PDB entry 3UJQ | X-ray diffraction, 2.06 A resolution | chains C and D of the 4 polymer chains in the assembly

== Chain C (and D) ==
Molecule: Legume lectin
Organism: Dolichos lablab
Notes: chain D of this document is another copy of the same molecule, construct and numbering; everything in this record applies to it too
Amino-acid sequence (281 residues; row label = number of the first residue in the row):
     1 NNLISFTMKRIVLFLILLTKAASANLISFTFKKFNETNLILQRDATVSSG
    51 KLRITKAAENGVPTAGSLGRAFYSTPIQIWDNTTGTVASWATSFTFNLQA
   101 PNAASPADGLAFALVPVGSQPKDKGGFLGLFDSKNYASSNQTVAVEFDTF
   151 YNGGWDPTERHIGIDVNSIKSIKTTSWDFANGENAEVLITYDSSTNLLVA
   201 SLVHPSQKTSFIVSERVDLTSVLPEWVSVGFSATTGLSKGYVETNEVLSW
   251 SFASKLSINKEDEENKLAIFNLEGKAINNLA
Not modelled in the structure: 1-23, 261-263, 277-281
Bound ions: Mn2+: Glu-146, Asp-148, Asp-156, His-161; Ca2+: Asp-148, Phe-150, Asn-152, Asp-156
Ligand contacts: beta-D-galactopyranose (GAL): Ala-107, Asp-108, Gly-125, Gly-126, Phe-150, Asn-152, Gly-236, Leu-237, Ser-238, Tyr-241

== Interface between chain C and chain D ==
Pairs across the interface (40; chain C residue first):
  Ala-24(C) with Thr-30(D); Lys-32(D)
  Asn-25(C) with Thr-30(D); Phe-31(D); Lys-32(D), hydrogen bond (side chain-backbone); Lys-33(D), hydrogen bond (side chain-backbone)
  Leu-26(C) with Phe-29(D); Thr-30(D), hydrogen bond (backbone-backbone); Glu-273(D)
  Ile-27(C) with Ser-28(D); Tyr-73(D)
  Ser-28(C) with Ile-27(D); Ser-28(D), hydrogen bond (backbone-backbone)
  Phe-29(C) with Leu-26(D)
  Thr-30(C) with Ala-24(D); Asn-25(D); Leu-26(D), hydrogen bond (backbone-backbone)
  Lys-32(C) with Ala-24(D); Asn-25(D), hydrogen bond (backbone-side chain)
  Lys-33(C) with Asn-25(D), hydrogen bond (backbone-side chain)
  Asn-35(C) with Gln-78(D), hydrogen bond; Trp-226(D)
  Thr-37(C) with Pro-76(D); Trp-226(D), hydrogen bond
  Asn-38(C) with Trp-226(D)
  Tyr-73(C) with Ile-27(D); Thr-75(D), hydrogen bond
  Ser-74(C) with Ser-74(D); Thr-75(D)
  Thr-75(C) with Asn-38(D); Tyr-73(D); Ser-74(D); Thr-75(D), hydrogen bond
  Pro-76(C) with Thr-37(D); Asn-38(D)
  Gln-78(C) with Asn-35(D), hydrogen bond
  Trp-226(C) with Asn-35(D); Thr-37(D), hydrogen bond; Asn-38(D)
  Glu-273(C) with Leu-26(D)
Also at the interface, not in a pair above, chain C (20 interface residues in all): Phe-31

== Summary ==
The chain C/chain D interface involves 20 residues from each chain; the contacts include 13 hydrogen bonds.
Polar contacts include Asn-25(C)/Lys-32(D), Asn-25(C)/Lys-33(D) and Asn-35(C)/Gln-78(D). Ligands of chain C:
beta-D-galactopyranose. Glu-146(C), Asp-148(C), Asp-156(C) and His-161(C) form the Mn2+ site.
Chain C and chain D are both Legume lectin (Dolichos lablab); the structure, Galactose-specific lectin from
Dolichos lablab in complex with galactose, was determined by X-ray diffraction, deposited together with 3UJO,
3UK9 and 3UL2.
